PDB entry 2WSC | X-ray diffraction, 3.30 A resolution | chains C and D of the 18 polymer chains in the assembly

== Chain C ==
Protein: Photosystem I iron-sulfur center
Source organism: Pisum sativum
UniProt: P10793 (PSAC_PEA); residues 1-81 here = UniProt positions 1-81
Amino-acid sequence (81 residues; each row starts with the number of its first residue):
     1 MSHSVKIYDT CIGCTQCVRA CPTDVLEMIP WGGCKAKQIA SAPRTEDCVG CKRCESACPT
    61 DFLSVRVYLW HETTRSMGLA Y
Bound ions: 4Fe-4S cluster Fe site 1: Cys21, Asp24; 4Fe-4S cluster Fe site 2 near Cys58 (its only coordinating residue here)
Ligand contacts:
  - 4Fe-4S cluster (SF4), molecule 1: Ile7, Tyr8, Asp9, Cys11, Ile12, Gly13, Cys17, Val18, Cys58, Pro59, Thr60
  - 4Fe-4S cluster (SF4), molecule 2: Cys21, Pro22, Asp24, Val25, Val49, Gly50, Cys51, Lys52, Cys54
Swiss-Prot annotation at these positions:
  - binding site ([4Fe-4S] cluster): Cys11, Cys14, Cys17, Cys21, Cys48, Cys51, Cys54, Cys58

== Chain D ==
Protein: Photosystem I reaction center subunit II, chloroplastic
Source organism: Spinacia oleracea
UniProt: P12353 (PSAD_SPIOL); residues -55 to 156 here correspond to UniProt positions 1-212 (UniProt number = residue number + 56)
Amino-acid sequence (212 residues; row label = number of the first residue in the row; numbers below 1 keep their minus sign (Met-55 is residue -55)):
   -55 MAMGTPATLF SRSSLSSAKP IETRLTTSFK QPSAVTFASK PASRLHTIRA AAAAEGKAAA
     5 ATETKEATKA FTPPELDPNT PSPIFAGSTG GLLRKAQVEE FYVITWESPK EQIFEMPTGG
    65 AAIMREGPNL LKLARKEQCL ALGTRLRSKY KIKYQFYRVF PSGEVQYLHP KDGVYPEKVN
   125 PGRQGVGLNM RSIGKNVSPI EVKFTGKQPY DL
Disordered / not traced: -55 to 18
Differences from the reference sequence: conflict Gly-52 (Ala4 in P12353), Pro-50 (Gln6 in P12353), Arg-44 (Pro12 in P12353), Glu-34 (Asp22 in P12353), Leu-11 (His45 in P12353), Thr-9 (Ser47 in P12353), Thr12 (Pro68 in P12353), Ala14 (Gly70 in P12353)
Swiss-Prot annotation at these positions:
  - region: Arg89 to Lys97 (Ferredoxin and ferredoxin-oxidoreductase binding)

== Interface between chain C and chain D ==
Pairs across the interface (33; chain C residue first):
  Met1(C) with Tyr154(D)
  Lys6(C) with Leu132(D); Ile137(D)
  Tyr8(C) with Ile137(D), hydrophobic
  Arg19(C) with Glu121(D), salt bridge
  Thr23(C) with Leu84(D)
  Leu26(C) with Pro120(D), hydrophobic; Arg127(D)
  Glu27(C) with Lys122(D)
  Met28(C) with Glu121(D); Lys122(D); Val123(D), hydrogen bond (side chain-backbone)
  Ile29(C) with Gly126(D)
  Pro30(C) with Val123(D), hydrophobic
  Ala40(C) with Val130(D)
  Ser41(C) with Gly131(D)
  Ala42(C) with Gly129(D)
  Pro43(C) with Gln128(D); Gly129(D)
  Arg44(C) with Lys115(D); Arg127(D); Gln128(D)
  Asp47(C) with Lys80(D), salt bridge; Leu112(D)
  Phe62(C) with Ile137(D)
  Arg75(C) with Tyr46(D), hydrogen bond; Lys80(D); Arg102(D); Gln110(D), hydrogen bond
  Ala80(C) with Lys39(D)
  Tyr81(C) with Leu37(D), hydrophobic; Lys39(D); Arg79(D)
Also at the interface, not in a pair above, chain C (26 interface residues in all): Asp9, Pro22, Val25, Lys37, Cys48, Val49
Also at the interface, not in a pair above, chain D (28 interface residues in all): Glu43, Ala78, Glu81, Pro125, Gly138

== Summary ==
The interface between chain C and chain D involves 26 residues on one side and 28 on the other; the contacts
include 3 hydrogen bonds and 2 salt bridges. Polar contacts include Arg19(C)-Glu121(D), Asp47(C)-Lys80(D) and
Met28(C)-Val123(D). Ligands of chain C: 4Fe-4S cluster.
Chain C is Photosystem I iron-sulfur center (Pisum sativum) and chain D is Photosystem I reaction center
subunit II, chloroplastic (Spinacia oleracea); the structure, Improved Model of Plant Photosystem I, was
determined by X-ray diffraction, deposited together with 3LW5, 2WSE and 2WSF.
